Entry 7FFL (electron microscopy, 3.10 A resolution); this record covers chains C and F of the 15 polymer chains in the assembly.

[Chain C]
Molecule: Spike glycoprotein E1
Organism: Venezuelan equine encephalitis virus (strain TC-83)
UniProtKB: P05674 (POLS_EEVV8); residues 1-442 here correspond to UniProt positions 813-1254 (UniProt number = residue number + 812)
Amino-acid sequence (442 residues; row label = number of the first residue in the row):
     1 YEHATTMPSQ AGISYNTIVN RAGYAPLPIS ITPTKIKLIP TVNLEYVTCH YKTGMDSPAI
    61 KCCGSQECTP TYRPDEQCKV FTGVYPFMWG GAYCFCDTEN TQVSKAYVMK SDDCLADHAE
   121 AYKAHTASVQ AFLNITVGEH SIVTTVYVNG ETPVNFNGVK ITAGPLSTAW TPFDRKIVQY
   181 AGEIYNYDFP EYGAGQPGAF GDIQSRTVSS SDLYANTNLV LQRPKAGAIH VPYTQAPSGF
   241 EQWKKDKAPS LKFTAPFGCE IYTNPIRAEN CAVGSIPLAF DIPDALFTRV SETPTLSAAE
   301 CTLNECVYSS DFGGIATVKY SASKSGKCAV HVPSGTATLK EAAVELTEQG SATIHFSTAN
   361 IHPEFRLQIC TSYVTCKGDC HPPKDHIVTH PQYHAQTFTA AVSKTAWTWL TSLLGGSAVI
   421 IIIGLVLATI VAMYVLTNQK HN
UniProt features mapped onto this chain:
  - region: Val84 to Thr101 (E1 fusion peptide loop)
  - glycosylation: Asn134 (N-linked (GlcNAc...) asparagine)
Disulfide bonds: Cys62-Cys94, Cys63-Cys96, Cys259-Cys271, Cys301-Cys376, Cys306-Cys380, Cys328-Cys370

[Chain F]
Molecule: Capsid protein
Organism: Venezuelan equine encephalitis virus (strain TC-83)
Notes: EC 3.4.21.90
UniProtKB: P05674 (POLS_EEVV8); numbering as in UniProt (aligned over 1-275)
Amino-acid sequence (275 residues; each row starts with the number of its first residue):
     1 MFPFQPMYPM QPMPYRNPFA APRRPWFPRT DPFLAMQVQE LTRSMANLTF KQRRDAPPEG
    61 PSANKPKKEA SQKQKGGGQG KKKKNQGKKK AKTGPPNPKA QNGNKKKTNK KPGKRQRMVM
   121 KLESDKTFPI MLEGKINGYA CVVGGKLFRP MHVEGKIDND VLAALKTKKA SKYDLEYADV
   181 PQNMRADTFK YTHEKPQGYY SWHHGAVQYE NGRFTVPKGV GAKGDSGRPI LDNQGRVVAI
   241 VLGGVNEGSR TALSVVMWNE KGVTVKYTPE NCEQW
Not modelled in the structure: 1-112
Sequence notes: engineered mutation Asn64 (Lys in P05674)
UniProt features mapped onto this chain:
  - region: Met1 to Phe33 (Necessary for nucleocapsid assembly and virus assembly), Phe33 to Lys68 (Host transcription inhibition), Ala91 to Thr127 (Binding to the viral RNA), Pro112 to Lys126 (Ribosome-binding)
  - motif: Leu41 to Leu48 (Supraphysiological nuclear export signal)
  - active site (Charge relay system): His152, Asp174, Ser226
  - site: Tyr200 (Involved in dimerization of the capsid protein), Asn233 (Involved in dimerization of the capsid protein), Trp275 (Cleavage)
  - modified residue: Thr93 (Phosphothreonine), Thr108 (Phosphothreonine), Ser124 (Phosphoserine), Thr127 (Phosphothreonine)

[How chain C and chain F interact]
Contacting residue pairs - 7 pairs, chain C then chain F:
  Asn438(C) - Val263(F)
  Gln439(C) - Tyr173(F)  hydrogen bond
  His441(C) - Lys261(F)
  Asn442(C) - Gly212(F)
  Asn442(C) - Met257(F)
  Asn442(C) - Trp258(F)
  Asn442(C) - Asn259(F)
Interface residues without a listed pair, chain F (9 interface residues in all): Thr264, Val265

[Overview]
4 residues of chain C face 9 of chain F across their interface, with 1 hydrogen bond. The hydrogen-bonded pair
is Gln439(C)-Tyr173(F). Curated annotation (UniProt) lists 3 active-site residues on chain F.
Here chain C is Spike glycoprotein E1 and chain F is Capsid protein, both from Venezuelan equine encephalitis
virus (strain TC-83). Entry 7FFL (Cryo-EM structure of VEEV VLP-LDLRAD3-D1 complex at the 2-fold axes) was
determined by electron microscopy together with 7FFE, 7FFF, 7FFN, 7FFO and 7FFQ from the same study.
